Entry 3SSB (X-ray diffraction, 1.80 A resolution); this record covers chains C and I of the 3 polymer chains in the assembly.

== Chain C ==
Protein: Inducible metalloproteinase inhibitor protein
Source organism: Galleria mellonella
UniProt: P82176 (IMPI_GALME); numbering as in UniProt (aligned over 19-56)
Chain sequence (40 residues; each row starts with the number of its first residue):
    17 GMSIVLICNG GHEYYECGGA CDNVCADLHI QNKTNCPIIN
Not modelled in the structure: 17-21
Disulfide bonds: C37-C52
Construct notes: expression tag (17-18)
Bound ions: Zn2+: N56 (shared with 3 residues of chain A)
Swiss-Prot annotation at these positions:
  - glycosylation: N48 (N-linked (GlcNAc...) asparagine)

== Chain I ==
Protein: Inducible metalloproteinase inhibitor protein
Source organism: Galleria mellonella
UniProt: P82176 (IMPI_GALME); residue numbers follow UniProt; this construct covers 57-88
Chain sequence (32 residues; row label = number of the first residue in the row):
    57 IRCNDKCYCE DGYARDVNGK CIPIKDCPKI RS
Not modelled in the structure: 87-88
Disulfide bonds: C65-C77
Swiss-Prot annotation at these positions:
  - site: S88 (Cleavage)

== How chain C and chain I interact ==
Residue-residue contacts - 55 pairs, chain C then chain I:
  C24(C) with C63(I), disulfide
  G27(C) with C77(I)
  H28(C) with C65(I); E66(I), hydrogen bond (backbone-backbone); Y69(I), hydrogen bond; C77(I)
  E29(C) with C63(I); Y64(I); R71(I), salt bridge; C77(I)
  Y30(C) with K62(I); C63(I); Y64(I), hydrogen bond (backbone-backbone); C65(I); E66(I)
  Y31(C) with D61(I), hydrogen bond; K62(I)
  E32(C) with N60(I); D61(I); K62(I), hydrogen bond (backbone-backbone); Y64(I)
  C33(C) with R58(I); C59(I), disulfide; N60(I); D61(I), hydrogen bond
  G34(C) with C59(I); N60(I), hydrogen bond (backbone-backbone); Y64(I), hydrogen bond (backbone-side chain)
  G35(C) with N60(I); K62(I); Y64(I), hydrogen bond (backbone-side chain)
  A36(C) with N60(I); K62(I)
  C37(C) with Y64(I)
  D38(C) with C63(I); Y64(I); C65(I), hydrogen bond (side chain-backbone); R71(I), salt bridge
  N39(C) with C65(I); E66(I); Y69(I), hydrogen bond (side chain-backbone); A70(I); R71(I), hydrogen bond (backbone-backbone)
  V40(C) with R71(I)
  C41(C) with A70(I); R71(I), hydrogen bond (backbone-backbone); C83(I), disulfide
  A42(C) with I86(I), hydrophobic
  L44(C) with I80(I), hydrophobic
  K49(C) with C65(I), hydrogen bond (side chain-backbone); E66(I); D67(I), salt bridge
  N56(C) with I57(I), hydrogen bond (backbone-backbone); R58(I); N60(I), hydrogen bond
Interface residues without a listed pair, chain C (21 interface residues in all): H45
Interface residues without a listed pair, chain I (22 interface residues in all): G68, D72, I78, P84
Disulfides between the chains: C24(C)-C63(I), C33(C)-C59(I), C41(C)-C83(I)

== In short ==
21 residues of chain C face 22 of chain I across their interface; the contacts include 3 disulfide bonds, 16
hydrogen bonds and 3 salt bridges. Polar contacts include E29(C)-R71(I), D38(C)-R71(I) and K49(C)-D67(I).
Chain C is Inducible metalloproteinase inhibitor protein and chain I is Inducible metalloproteinase inhibitor
protein, both from Galleria mellonella; the structure, Structure of Insect Metalloproteinase Inhibitor in
Complex with Thermolysin, was determined by X-ray diffraction.
